PDB entry 2JLG | X-ray diffraction, 2.80 A resolution | chains A and D

[Chain A]
Molecule: RNA-directed RNA polymerase
Organism: Pseudomonas phage PHI6
Notes: EC 2.7.7.48
Reference sequence: P11124 (RDRP_BPPH6); residues 1-664 here correspond to UniProt positions 2-665 (UniProt number = residue number + 1)
Amino-acid sequence (664 residues; row label = number of the first residue in the row):
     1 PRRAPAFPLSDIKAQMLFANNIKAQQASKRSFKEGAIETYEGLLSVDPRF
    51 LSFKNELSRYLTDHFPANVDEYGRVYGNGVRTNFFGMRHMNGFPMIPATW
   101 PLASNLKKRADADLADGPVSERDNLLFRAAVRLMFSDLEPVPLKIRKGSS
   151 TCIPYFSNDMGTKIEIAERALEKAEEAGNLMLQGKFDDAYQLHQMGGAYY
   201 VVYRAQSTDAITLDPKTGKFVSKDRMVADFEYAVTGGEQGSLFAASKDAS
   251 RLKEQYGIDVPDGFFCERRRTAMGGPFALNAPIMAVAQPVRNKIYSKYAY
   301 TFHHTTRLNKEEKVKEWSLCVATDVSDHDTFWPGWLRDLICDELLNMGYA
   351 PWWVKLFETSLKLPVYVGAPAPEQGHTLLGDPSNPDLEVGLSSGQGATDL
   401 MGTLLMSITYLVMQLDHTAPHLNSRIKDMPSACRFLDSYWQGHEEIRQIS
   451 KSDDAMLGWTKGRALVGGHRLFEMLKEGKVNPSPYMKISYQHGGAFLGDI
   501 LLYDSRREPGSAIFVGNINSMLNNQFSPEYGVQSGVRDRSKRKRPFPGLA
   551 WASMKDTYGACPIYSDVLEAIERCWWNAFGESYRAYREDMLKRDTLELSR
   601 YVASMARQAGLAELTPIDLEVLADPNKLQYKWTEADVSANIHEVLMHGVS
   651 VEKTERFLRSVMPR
Construct notes: conflict Met456 (Ile457 in P11124); engineered mutation Gln491 (Glu492 in P11124)
Ligand contacts: GTP (guanosine-5'-triphosphate): Gln206, Lys223, Arg225, Arg268, Arg270, Val325, Ser326, Asp327, Glu529, Tyr630
UniProt features mapped onto this chain:
  - binding site (Mg(2+)): Asp453, Tyr490, Gly494
Reported in the primary citation:
  - catalytic residues: Asp454 (citing earlier work)
  - binding site for GTP: Arg225, Arg268, Arg270, Asp454, Tyr630
  - mutagenesis - E491Q (Tm 50 degC): increased stability
  - mutagenesis - E491Q: decreased catalytic activity on optimal MnCl2 concentration
  - mutagenesis - E491Q: decreased catalytic activity on elongation

[Chain D]
Molecule: 5-nt DNA strand
Sequence (5 nucleotides; each row starts with the number of its first residue):
     3 TTTCC

[How chain A and chain D interact]
Pairs across the interface (35; chain A residue first):
  Lys23(A) with DT3(D), base contact
  Gly148(A) with DT4(D), phosphate contact
  Ser149(A) with DT4(D), phosphate contact; DT5(D), phosphate contact; DC6(D), phosphate contact
  Ser150(A) with DT4(D), phosphate contact; DT5(D), hydrogen bond to the phosphate
  Cys152(A) with DT5(D), sugar contact
  Asn158(A) with DT3(D), sugar contact
  Val202(A) with DT4(D), base contact
  Arg204(A) with DT5(D), hydrogen bond to the base; DC6(D), base contact
  Ala272(A) with DT5(D), base contact
  Met273(A) with DT5(D), base contact
  Gly274(A) with DT5(D), sugar contact
  Phe277(A) with DC6(D), phosphate contact
  Gln288(A) with DC7(D), base contact
  Arg291(A) with DC7(D), salt bridge to the phosphate
  Ser393(A) with DT5(D), hydrogen bond to the base; DC6(D), base contact
  Gly396(A) with DC7(D), phosphate contact
  Ala397(A) with DC7(D), phosphate contact
  Thr398(A) with DC7(D), hydrogen bond to the phosphate
  Asp399(A) with DC7(D), sugar contact
  Lys451(A) with DC7(D), phosphate contact
  Lys543(A) with DT4(D), sugar contact; DT5(D), salt bridge to the phosphate
  Asn626(A) with DC6(D), hydrogen bond to the base
  Leu628(A) with DC7(D), sugar contact
  Gln629(A) with DC6(D), base contact; DC7(D), phosphate contact
  Tyr630(A) with DC7(D), phosphate contact
  Trp632(A) with DC7(D), base contact
  Thr633(A) with DC7(D), base contact
  Glu634(A) with DC7(D), base contact
Also at the interface, not in a pair above, chain A (35 interface residues in all): Arg146, Gly275, Gly394, Glu529, Tyr530, Gln533, His642

[In short]
35 residues of chain A face 5 of chain D across their interface; the contacts include 5 hydrogen bonds and 2
salt bridges. Polar pairs include Arg204(A)-DT5(D), Ser393(A)-DT5(D) and Asn626(A)-DC6(D). Chain A binds GTP.
Curated annotation (UniProt) lists 3 Mg2+-binding residues on chain A. The paper reports the catalytic residue
Asp454(A); E491Q of chain A increases stability.
Here chain A is RNA-directed RNA polymerase (Pseudomonas phage PHI6) and chain D is a 5-nt DNA strand. Entry
2JLG (Structural explanation for the role of Mn in the activity of PHI6 RNA-dependent RNA polymerase) was
determined by X-ray diffraction together with 2JL9 and 2JLF from the same study.
